PDB entry 6U9T | X-ray diffraction, 1.55 A resolution | chain A

[Chain A]
Protein: Calcium-gated potassium channel MthK
Organism: Methanothermobacter thermautotrophicus
Reference sequence: O27564 (MTHK_METTH); numbering as in UniProt (aligned over 18-99)
Chain sequence (82 residues; each row starts with the number of its first residue):
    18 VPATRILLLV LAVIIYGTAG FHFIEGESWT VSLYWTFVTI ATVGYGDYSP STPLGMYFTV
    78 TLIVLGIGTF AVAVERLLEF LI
Bound ions: K+ site 1: T59, V60; K+ site 2 near T59 (its only coordinating residue here); K+ site 3: V60, G61; K+ site 4: G61, Y62
Residues lining bound ligands: hexane-1,6-diol (HEZ): A29, I32, Y33
Curated features (UniProtKB/Swiss-Prot):
  - motif: T59 to D64 (Selectivity filter)

[In short]
Ligands of chain A: hexane-1,6-diol. The K+ site 1 is built by T59 and V60. The K+ site 3 is built by V60 and
G61.
Chain A is Calcium-gated potassium channel MthK (Methanothermobacter thermautotrophicus); the structure,
Wild-type MthK pore in 50 mM K+, was determined by X-ray diffraction together with 6U9P, 6U9Y and 6U9Z from
the same study.
